Entry 7B20 (X-ray diffraction, 2.18 A resolution); this record covers chains D and E of the 8 polymer chains in the assembly.

[Chain D]
Protein: DtxR family iron (Metal) dependent repressor
From: Saccharopolyspora erythraea (strain ATCC 11635 / DSM 40517 / JCM 4748 / NBRC 13426 / NCIMB 8594 / NRRL 2338)
Reference sequence: A0A2A9J1W2 (A0A2A9J1W2_SACEN); residues 1-231 here = UniProt positions 1-231
Chain sequence (233 residues; each row starts with the number of its first residue; numbers below 1 keep their minus sign (Gly-1 is residue -1)):
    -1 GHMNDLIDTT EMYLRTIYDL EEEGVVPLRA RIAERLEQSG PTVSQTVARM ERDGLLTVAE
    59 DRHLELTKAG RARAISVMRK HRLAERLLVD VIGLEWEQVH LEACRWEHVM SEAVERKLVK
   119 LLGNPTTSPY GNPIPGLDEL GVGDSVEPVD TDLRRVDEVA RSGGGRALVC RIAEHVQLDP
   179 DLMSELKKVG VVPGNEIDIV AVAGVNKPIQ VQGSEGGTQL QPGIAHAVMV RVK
Disordered / not traced: -1 to 2, 141-231
Sequence notes: expression tag (-1 to 0)
Ion coordination: Fe2+ site 1: Met10, Cys102, Glu105, His106; Fe2+ site 2: His79, Glu83, His98 (shared with 2 residues of chain aa)
From the paper describing this entry:
  - binding site for consensus DNA-binding sequence (chain E): Thr7, Tyr11, Arg27, Ala28, Arg29, Gln36, Ser37, Pro39, Thr40, Ser42, Gln43, Thr44, Arg47, Arg50, Arg60

[Chain E]
Molecule: consensus DNA-binding sequence
Sequence (30 nucleotides; row label = number of the first residue in the row; numbering starts at 0):
     0 CGTGACTTAG GTTAGCCTAA CCTAAGTACG
Disordered / not traced: 0

[How chain D and chain E interact]
Residue-residue contacts (17):
  Leu4(D) with DC20(E), phosphate contact
  Thr7(D) with DA19(E), phosphate contact; DC20(E), hydrogen bond to the phosphate
  Glu35(D) with DC21(E), phosphate contact
  Gln36(D) with DC20(E), hydrogen bond to the phosphate; DC21(E), phosphate contact
  Ser37(D) with DC21(E), hydrogen bond to the phosphate; DT22(E), base contact
  Pro39(D) with DT22(E), base contact; DA23(E), base contact
  Thr40(D) with DC20(E), phosphate contact; DC21(E), hydrogen bond to the phosphate
  Gln43(D) with DA19(E), base contact; DC20(E), hydrogen bond to the base
  Arg47(D) with DA18(E), phosphate contact; DA19(E), salt bridge to the phosphate
  Arg50(D) with DA18(E), salt bridge to the phosphate
Also at the interface, not in a pair above, chain D (12 interface residues in all): Thr8, Thr44

[In short]
12 residues of chain D face 6 of chain E across their interface, with 5 hydrogen bonds and 2 salt bridges.
Polar pairs include Gln43(D)-DC20(E), Thr7(D)-DC20(E) and Gln36(D)-DC20(E). From the paper: a binding site for
consensus DNA-binding sequence (chain E) at Thr7(D), Tyr11(D) and Arg27(D) among others.
Here chain D is DtxR family iron (Metal) dependent repressor (Saccharopolyspora erythraea (strain ATCC 11635 /
DSM 40517 / JCM 4748 / NBRC 13426 / NCIMB 8594 / NRRL 2338)) and chain E is consensus DNA-binding sequence.
Entry 7B20 (DtxR-like iron-dependent regulator IdeR complexed with iron and its consensus DNA-binding
sequence) was determined by X-ray diffraction (same publication as 7B1V, 7B1Y, 7B23, 7B24 and 7B25).
